PDB entry 7PIC | electron microscopy, 9.10 A resolution (very low resolution: no residue pairs are listed; an interface is given only as per-side residue counts) | chains K and 5 of the 53 polymer chains in the assembly

[Chain K]
Protein: 30S ribosomal protein S12
From: Mycoplasma pneumoniae M129
Reference sequence: P75546 (RS12_MYCPN); residue numbers follow UniProt; this construct covers 1-139
Sequence (139 residues; each row starts with the number of its first residue):
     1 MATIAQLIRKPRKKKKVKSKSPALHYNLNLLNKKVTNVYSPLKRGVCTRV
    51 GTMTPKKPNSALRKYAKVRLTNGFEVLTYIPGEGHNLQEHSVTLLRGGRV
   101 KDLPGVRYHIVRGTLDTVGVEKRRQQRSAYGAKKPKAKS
Disordered / not traced: 1, 138-139

[Chain 5]
Molecule: 16S ribosomal RNA
From: Mycoplasma pneumoniae M129
Sequence (1520 nucleotides; numbered 1 to 1520; the number before each row is that of its first residue):
     1 UUUUUCUGAGAGUUUGAUCCUGGCUCAGGAUUAACGCUGGCGGCAUGCCU
    51 AAUACAUGCAAGUCGAUCGAAAGUAGUAAUACUUUAGAGGCGAACGGGUG
   101 AGUAACACGUAUCCAAUCUACCUUAUAAUGGGGGAUAACUAGUUGAAAGA
   151 CUAGCUAAUACCGCAUAAGAACUUUGGUUCGCAUGAAUCAAAGUUGAAAG
   201 GACCUGCAAGGGUUCGUUAUUUGAUGAGGGUGCGCCAUAUCAGCUAGUUG
   251 GUGGGGUAACGGCCUACCAAGGCAAUGACGUGUAGCUAUGCUGAGAAGUA
   301 GAAUAGCCACAAUGGGACUGAGACACGGCCCAUACUCCUACGGGAGGCAG
   351 CAGUAGGGAAUUUUUCACAAUGAGCGAAAGCUUGAUGGAGCAAUGCCGCG
   401 UGAACGAUGAAGGUCUUUAAGAUUGUAAAGUUCUUUUAUUUGGGAAGAAU
   451 GACUUUAGCAGGUAAUGGCUAGAGUUUGACUGUACCAUUUUGAAUAAGUG
   501 ACGACUAACUAUGUGCCAGCAGUCGCGGUAAUACAUAGGUCGCAAGCGUU
   551 AUCCGGAUUUAUUGGGCGUAAAGCAAGCGCAGGCGGAUUGAAAAGUCUGG
   601 UGUUAAAGGCAGCUGCUUAACAGUUGUAUGCAUUGGAAACUAUUAAUCUA
   651 GAGUGUGGUAGGGAGUUUUGGAAUUUCAUGUGGAGCGGUGAAAUGCGUAG
   701 AUAUAUGAAGGAACACCAGUGGCGAAGGCGAAAACUUAGGCCAUUACUGA
   751 CGCUUAGGCUUGAAAGUGUGGGGAGCAAAUAGGAUUAGAUACCCUAGUAG
   801 UCCACACCGUAAACGAUAGAUACUAGCUGUCGGGGCGAUCCCCUCGGUAG
   851 UGAAGUUAACACAUUAAGUAUCUCGCCUGGGUAGUACAUUCGCAAGAAUG
   901 AAACUCAAACGGAAUUGACGGGGACCCGCACAAGUGGUGGAGCAUGUUGC
   951 UUAAUUCGACGGUACACGAAAAACCUUACCUAGACUUGACAUCCUUGGCA
  1001 AAGUUAUGGAAACAUAAUGGAGGUUAACCGAGUGACAGGUGGUGCAUGGU
  1051 UGUCGUCAGCUCGUGUCGUGAGAUGUUGGGUUAAGUCCCGCAACGAGCGC
  1101 AACCCUUAUCGUUAGUUACAUUGUCUAGCGAGACUGCUAAUGCAAAUUGG
  1151 AGGAAGGAAGGGAUGACGUCAAAUCAUCAUGCCCCUUAUGUCUAGGGCUG
  1201 CAAACGUGCUACAAUGGCCAAUACAAACAGUCGCCAGCUUGUAAAAGUGA
  1251 GCAAAUCUGUAAAGUUGGUCUCAGUUCGGAUUGAGGGCUGCAAUUCGUCC
  1301 UCAUGAAGUCGGAAUCACUAGUAAUCGCGAAUCAGCUAUGUCGCGGUGAA
  1351 UACGUUCUCGGGUCUUGUACACACCGCCCGUCAAACUAUGAAAGCUGGUA
  1401 AUAUUUAAAAACGUGUUGCUAACCAUUAGGAAGCGCAUGUCAAGGAUAGC
  1451 ACCGGUGAUUGGAGUUAAGUCGUAACAAGGUACCCCUACGAGAACGUGGG
  1501 GGUGGAUCACCUCCUUUCUA
Disordered / not traced: 1-4, 181-184, 1020-1027, 1510-1520

[Interface between chain K and chain 5]
At this resolution (9 A) residue pairs are not listed: 70 residues of chain K and 69 of chain 5 lie at the interface.

[Overview]
Chain K and chain 5 form an interface of 70 and 69 residues respectively.
Chain K is 30S ribosomal protein S12 and chain 5 is 16S ribosomal RNA, both from Mycoplasma pneumoniae M129;
the structure, 70S ribosome with P/E-site tRNA in spectinomycin-treated Mycoplasma pneumoniae cells, was
determined by electron microscopy, deposited together with 7OOC, 7OOD, 7P6Z, 7PAH, 7PAI, 7PAJ and 23 further
entries.
